9G75 - chains B and C of the 5 polymer chains in the assembly; structure by electron microscopy, 2.98 A resolution.

# Chain B (and C)
Protein: DNA polymerase subunit gamma-2
Source organism: Mus musculus
Notes: chain C of this document is another copy of the same molecule, construct and numbering; everything in this record applies to it too
UniProt: Q9QZM2 (DPOG2_MOUSE); residues 17-459 here = UniProt positions 17-459
Sequence (450 residues; row label = number of the first residue in the row):
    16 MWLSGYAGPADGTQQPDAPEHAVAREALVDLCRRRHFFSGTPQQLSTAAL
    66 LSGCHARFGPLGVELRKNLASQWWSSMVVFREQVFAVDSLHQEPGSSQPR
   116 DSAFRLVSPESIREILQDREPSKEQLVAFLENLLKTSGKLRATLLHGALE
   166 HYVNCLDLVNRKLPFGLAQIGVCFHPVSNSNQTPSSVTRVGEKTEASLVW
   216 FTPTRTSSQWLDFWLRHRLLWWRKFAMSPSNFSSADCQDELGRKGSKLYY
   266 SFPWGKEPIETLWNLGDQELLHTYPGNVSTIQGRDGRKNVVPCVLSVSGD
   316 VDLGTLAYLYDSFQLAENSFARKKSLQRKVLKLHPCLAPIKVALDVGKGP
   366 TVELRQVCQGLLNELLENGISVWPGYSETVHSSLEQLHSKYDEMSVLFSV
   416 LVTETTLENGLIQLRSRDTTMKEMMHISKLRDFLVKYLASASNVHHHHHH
Not modelled in the structure: 16-40, 193-202, 329-342, 458-465 (chain C: 16-41, 193-203, 329-343, 459-465)
Sequence notes: initiating methionine (16); expression tag (460-465)

# How chain B and chain C interact
Residue-residue contacts (110):
  Arg48(B) with Asn169(C), hydrogen bond
  His51(B) with Asn169(C); Asp172(C), salt bridge; Leu173(C)
  Ser54(B) with His166(C), hydrogen bond; Asn169(C)
  Gly68(B) with Leu105(C)
  Cys69(B) with Leu105(C)
  His70(B) with Leu105(C)
  Ala71(B) with Asp103(C); Leu105(C)
  Pro75(B) with Ala101(C); Cys170(C), hydrophobic; Leu173(C), hydrophobic
  Val78(B) with Ala101(C), hydrophobic; Asp103(C)
  Glu79(B) with Trp89(C)
  Arg81(B) with Asp103(C), salt bridge
  Lys82(B) with Trp89(C)
  Val94(B) with Leu381(C)
  Phe95(B) with Leu381(C)
  Phe100(B) with Trp388(C), hydrophobic
  Ala101(B) with Pro75(C); Val78(C), hydrophobic
  Asp103(B) with Ala71(C); Phe73(C); Val78(C); Arg81(C), salt bridge
  Leu105(B) with Cys69(C); His70(C); Ala71(C); Glu207(C)
  His106(B) with His106(C); Glu207(C), salt bridge
  Gln107(B) with Cys69(C); Val205(C), hydrogen bond (side chain-backbone); Glu207(C)
  Gln113(B) with Arg128(C), hydrogen bond (backbone-side chain)
  Pro114(B) with Arg128(C)
  Asp116(B) with Arg128(C), hydrogen bond (backbone-side chain)
  Ser117(B) with Pro124(C); Glu125(C)
  Ala118(B) with Pro124(C)
  Phe119(B) with Leu121(C), hydrophobic; Val122(C); Ser123(C)
  Arg120(B) with Arg120(C); Leu121(C); Val122(C), hydrogen bond (backbone-backbone)
  Leu121(B) with Phe119(C), hydrophobic; Arg120(C); Leu121(C), hydrophobic; Val205(C), hydrophobic
  Val122(B) with Phe119(C); Arg120(C), hydrogen bond (backbone-backbone); Val122(C), hydrophobic
  Ser123(B) with Phe119(C)
  Pro124(B) with Asp116(C); Ser117(C); Ala118(C); Phe119(C); Leu149(C), hydrophobic
  Glu125(B) with Ser117(C), hydrogen bond
  Ile127(B) with Leu145(C); Leu148(C), hydrophobic; Leu149(C), hydrophobic
  Arg128(B) with Asp116(C), hydrogen bond (side chain-backbone); Leu149(C)
  Leu131(B) with Val142(C), hydrophobic; Leu145(C), hydrophobic; Glu146(C)
  Gln132(B) with Glu146(C), hydrogen bond
  Pro136(B) with Lys138(C); Val142(C), hydrophobic
  Ser137(B) with Lys138(C)
  Lys138(B) with Glu135(C), salt bridge; Pro136(C); Leu141(C)
  Leu141(B) with Leu141(C), hydrophobic; Val142(C), hydrophobic
  Val142(B) with Leu141(C), hydrophobic
  Phe144(B) with Leu145(C), hydrophobic
  Leu145(B) with Leu131(C), hydrophobic; Phe144(C), hydrophobic; Leu145(C), hydrophobic
  Glu146(B) with Leu131(C)
  Leu149(B) with Pro124(C), hydrophobic; Ile127(C), hydrophobic; Arg128(C)
  Leu155(B) with Leu121(C), hydrophobic
  Asn169(B) with Arg48(C); His51(C), hydrogen bond (backbone-side chain); Ser54(C)
  Asp172(B) with His51(C)
  Leu173(B) with His51(C); Pro75(C), hydrophobic
  Lys177(B) with Ser392(C), hydrogen bond (side chain-backbone)
  Val187(B) with His106(C)
  Thr203(B) with Ser123(C), hydrogen bond
  Val205(B) with Gln107(C), hydrogen bond (backbone-side chain)
  Glu207(B) with Leu105(C); His106(C), hydrogen bond (side chain-backbone); Gln107(C), hydrogen bond (side chain-backbone)
  Leu381(B) with Val94(C); Phe95(C), hydrophobic
  Glu382(B) with Phe95(C)
  Trp388(B) with Leu173(C), hydrophobic
  Ser392(B) with Gln98(C)
  Thr394(B) with Lys177(C); Arg299(C), hydrogen bond
Also at the interface, not in a pair above, chain B (71 interface residues in all): Trp89, Glu97, Val102, Glu135, Leu148, His166, Phe189, Arg299, Leu377, Pro389, Tyr391, Glu393
Also at the interface, not in a pair above, chain C (69 interface residues in all): Arg72, Lys82, Glu97, Phe100, Ser104, Pro114, Ser137, Leu155, Asn175, Val187, Phe189, Glu382, Tyr391, Glu393, Val395

# In short
71 residues of chain B face 69 of chain C across their interface, with 17 hydrogen bonds and 5 salt bridges.
Polar pairs include His51(B)-Asp172(C), Arg81(B)-Asp103(C) and His106(B)-Glu207(C).
Both chains are DNA polymerase subunit gamma-2 (Mus musculus). Entry 9G75 (Mouse mitochondrial DNA polymerase
gamma ternary complex in intermediate conformer) was determined by electron microscopy together with 9G74,
9G77, 9IBX, 9IBZ, 9IC0, 9IC1 and 9IC3 from the same study.
